9DMB - chains E and I of the 12 polymer chains in the assembly; structure by electron microscopy, 4.27 A resolution (low resolution: residue-level contacts below are approximate; hydrogen-bond / salt-bridge calls are withheld).

# Chain E (and I)
Molecule: BG505 DS-SOSIP glycoprotein gp41
Source organism: Human immunodeficiency virus 1
Notes: chain I of this document is another copy of the same molecule, construct and numbering; everything in this record applies to it too
UniProtKB: Q2N0S5 (Q2N0S5_9HIV1); residues 512-664 here correspond to UniProt positions 509-661 (UniProt number = residue number - 3)
Amino-acid sequence (153 residues; row label = number of the first residue in the row):
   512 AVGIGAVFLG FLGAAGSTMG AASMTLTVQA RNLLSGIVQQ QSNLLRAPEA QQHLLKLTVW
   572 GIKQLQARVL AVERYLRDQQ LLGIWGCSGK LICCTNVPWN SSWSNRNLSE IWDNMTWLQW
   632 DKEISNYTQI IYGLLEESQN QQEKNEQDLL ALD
Not modelled in the structure: 512-519, 547-568, 664
Sequence notes: engineered mutation Pro-559 (Ile556 in Q2N0S5), Cys-605 (Thr602 in Q2N0S5)
Disulfides: Cys-598/Cys-604
Covalently attached groups: N-acetylglucosamine (NAG) linked to Asn-611, Asn-637

# Interface between chain E and chain I
Contacting residue pairs - 22 pairs, chain E then chain I:
  Val-580(E) with Arg-579(I)
  Glu-584(E) with Leu-545(I)
  Leu-587(E) with Leu-545(I); Leu-587(I)
  Arg-588(E) with Ser-546(I)
  Gln-591(E) with Ala-541(I); Arg-542(I); Leu-545(I); Tyr-586(I)
  Gly-594(E) with Gly-600(I)
  Ser-599(E) with Ser-599(I)
  Glu-647(E) with Arg-542(I)
  Asn-651(E) with Met-535(I); Thr-536(I); Leu-537(I); Thr-538(I)
  Glu-654(E) with Lys-601(I); Leu-602(I); Ile-603(I)
  Lys-655(E) with Met-535(I)
  Gln-658(E) with Ile-603(I)
  Leu-661(E) with Cys-605(I)
Also at the interface, not in a pair above, chain E (15 interface residues in all): Gln-577, Ile-595
Also at the interface, not in a pair above, chain I (20 interface residues in all): Leu-544, Leu-576, Val-580

# In short
15 residues of chain E face 20 of chain I across their interface. Covalently linked N-acetylglucosamine: at
Asn-611(E) and Asn-637(E).
Chain E and chain I are both BG505 DS-SOSIP glycoprotein gp41 (Human immunodeficiency virus 1); the structure,
Rhesus RHA10.01 Fab in complex with HIV-1 Env BG505 DS-SOSIP trimer, was determined by electron microscopy.
